PDB entry 7XNK | electron microscopy, 2.60 A resolution | chains E and F of the 8 polymer chains in the assembly

== Chain E ==
Protein: Potassium voltage-gated channel subfamily KQT member 1
Source organism: Homo sapiens
Reference sequence: P51787 (KCNQ1_HUMAN); numbering as in UniProt (aligned over 1-676)
Amino-acid sequence (692 residues; numbered 1 to 692; the number before each row is that of its first residue):
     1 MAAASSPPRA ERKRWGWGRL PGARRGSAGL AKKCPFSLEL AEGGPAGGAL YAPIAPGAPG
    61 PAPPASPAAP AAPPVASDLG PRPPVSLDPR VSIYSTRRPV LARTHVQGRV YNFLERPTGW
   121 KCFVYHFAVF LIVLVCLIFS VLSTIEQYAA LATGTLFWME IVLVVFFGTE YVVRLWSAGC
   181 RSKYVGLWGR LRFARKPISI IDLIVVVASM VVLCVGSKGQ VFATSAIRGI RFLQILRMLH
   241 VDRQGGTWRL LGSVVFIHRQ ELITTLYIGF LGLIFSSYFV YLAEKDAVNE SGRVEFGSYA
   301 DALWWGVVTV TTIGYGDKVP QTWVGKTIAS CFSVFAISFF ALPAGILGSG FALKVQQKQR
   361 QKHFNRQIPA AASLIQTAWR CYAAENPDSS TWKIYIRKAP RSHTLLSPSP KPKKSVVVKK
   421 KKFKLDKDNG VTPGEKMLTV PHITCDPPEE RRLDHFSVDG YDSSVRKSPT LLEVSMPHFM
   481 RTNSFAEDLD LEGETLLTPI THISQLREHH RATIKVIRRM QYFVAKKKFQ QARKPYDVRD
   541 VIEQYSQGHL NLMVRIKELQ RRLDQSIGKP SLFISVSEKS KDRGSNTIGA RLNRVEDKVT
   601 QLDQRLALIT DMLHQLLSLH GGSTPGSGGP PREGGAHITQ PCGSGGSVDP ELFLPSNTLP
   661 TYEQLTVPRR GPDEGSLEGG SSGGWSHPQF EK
Not modelled in the structure: 1-103, 219-222, 397-505, 565-692
Construct notes: expression tag (677-692)
Ion coordination: K+ site 1: Thr312, Ile313 (shared with 2 residues of chain A; 2 residues of chain C; 2 residues of chain G); K+ site 2: Thr312 (shared with 1 residue of chain A; 1 residue of chain C; 1 residue of chain G); K+ site 3: Ile313, Gly314 (shared with 2 residues of chain A; 2 residues of chain C; 2 residues of chain G); K+ site 4: Gly314, Tyr315 (shared with 2 residues of chain A; 2 residues of chain C; 2 residues of chain G)
Ligand contacts:
  - I0S ((2R)-N-[4-(4-methoxyphenyl)-1,3-thiazol-2-yl]-1-(4-methylbenzene-1-sulfonyl)piperidine-2-carboxamide), molecule 1: Trp248, Leu251, Val255, Leu262, Thr265, Leu266, Phe339, Phe340, Pro343, Leu347
  - I0S, molecule 2: Ile268, Leu271, Gly272, Phe275, Val334, Phe335, Ala336, Phe339
From the paper describing this entry:
  - binding site for I0S: Trp248, Leu251, Val255, Leu262, Leu266, Leu271, Phe335, Phe339
  - specificity-determining residues: Leu266, Phe335 (by similarity / conservation)

== Chain F ==
Protein: Calmodulin-3
Source organism: Homo sapiens
Reference sequence: P0DP25 (CALM3_HUMAN); residues 1-149 here = UniProt positions 1-149
Amino-acid sequence (177 residues; numbered 1 to 177; the number before each row is that of its first residue):
     1 MADQLTEEQI AEFKEAFSLF DKDGDGTITT KELGTVMRSL GQNPTEAELQ DMINEVDADG
    61 NGTIDFPEFL TMMARKMKDT DSEEEIREAF RVFDKDGNGY ISAAELRHVM TNLGEKLTDE
   121 EVDEMIREAD IDGDGQVNYE EFVQMMTAKL EGGSSGGLVP RGSGGSSGGH HHHHHHH
Not modelled in the structure: 1-5, 150-177
Construct notes: expression tag (150-177)

== Interface between chain E and chain F ==
Pairs across the interface - 64 pairs, chain E then chain F:
  Arg116(E) with Asp96(F); Asn98(F), hydrogen bond
  Cys180(E) with Asn98(F); Tyr100(F)
  Arg181(E) with Gly97(F); Asn98(F)
  Ser182(E) with Asn98(F), hydrogen bond (backbone-backbone); Tyr100(F); Asn138(F), hydrogen bond
  Ile368(E) with Val92(F), hydrophobic
  Ala371(E) with Ala89(F); Val92(F), hydrophobic
  Ile375(E) with Ala89(F), hydrophobic; Phe90(F); Met110(F), hydrophobic
  Gln376(E) with Val109(F); Met110(F); Leu113(F), hydrogen bond (side chain-backbone); Gly114(F); Glu115(F), hydrogen bond (side chain-backbone); Leu117(F)
  Ala378(E) with Met77(F)
  Trp379(E) with Leu117(F), hydrophobic; Glu121(F); Met125(F), hydrophobic; Met146(F)
  Arg380(E) with Glu115(F), salt bridge
  Tyr382(E) with Met145(F); Met146(F), hydrophobic; Lys149(F)
  Ser389(E) with Glu124(F)
  Ser390(E) with Glu120(F); Glu121(F), hydrogen bond (side chain-backbone); Glu124(F), hydrogen bond
  Thr391(E) with Glu121(F)
  Ile394(E) with Gln42(F)
  Tyr395(E) with Leu40(F), hydrophobic; Gln42(F)
  His509(E) with Glu15(F), salt bridge; Leu19(F)
  His510(E) with Leu40(F)
  Thr513(E) with Phe20(F); Val36(F)
  Ile514(E) with Leu40(F), hydrophobic
  Val516(E) with Phe69(F), hydrophobic; Met72(F), hydrophobic; Met73(F), hydrophobic
  Ile517(E) with Met37(F), hydrophobic
  Arg519(E) with Met72(F)
  Met520(E) with Met52(F); Ile53(F); Val56(F), hydrophobic; Met72(F), hydrophobic
  Tyr522(E) with Ser82(F), hydrogen bond; Ile86(F)
  Phe523(E) with Met72(F), hydrophobic; Arg75(F)
  Val524(E) with Asp51(F); Glu55(F)
  Lys526(E) with Arg75(F)
  Lys527(E) with Glu55(F)
  Phe529(E) with Glu85(F)
  Arg533(E) with Glu85(F), salt bridge; Glu88(F)
Other interface residues (no listed pair), chain E (41 interface residues in all): Val185, Ala372, Leu374, Cys381, Asn386, Ile396, Ala512, Gln521, Gln547
Other interface residues (no listed pair), chain F (48 interface residues in all): Ala16, Leu33, Phe93, Gly99, Lys116, Thr118

== Overview ==
41 residues of chain E and 48 residues of chain F are in contact, with 8 hydrogen bonds and 3 salt bridges.
Polar contacts include Arg380(E)-Glu115(F), His509(E)-Glu15(F) and Arg533(E)-Glu85(F). Chain E binds compound
I0S. The paper reports a binding site for I0S at Trp248(E), Leu251(E) and Val255(E) among others; specificity
determinants Leu266(E) and Phe335(E).
Here chain E is Potassium voltage-gated channel subfamily KQT member 1 and chain F is Calmodulin-3, both from
Homo sapiens. Entry 7XNK (human KCNQ1-CaM in complex with ML277) was determined by electron microscopy (same
publication as 7XNI, 7XNL and 7XNN).
